PDB entry 7O72 | electron microscopy, 3.40 A resolution | chains 0 and 1 of the 30 polymer chains in the assembly

[Chain 0]
Protein: General transcription and DNA repair factor IIH helicase subunit XPD
Source organism: Saccharomyces cerevisiae S288C
Notes: EC 3.6.4.12
UniProtKB: P06839 (RAD3_YEAST); numbering as in UniProt (aligned over 1-778)
Chain sequence (778 residues; numbered 1 to 778; the number before each row is that of its first residue):
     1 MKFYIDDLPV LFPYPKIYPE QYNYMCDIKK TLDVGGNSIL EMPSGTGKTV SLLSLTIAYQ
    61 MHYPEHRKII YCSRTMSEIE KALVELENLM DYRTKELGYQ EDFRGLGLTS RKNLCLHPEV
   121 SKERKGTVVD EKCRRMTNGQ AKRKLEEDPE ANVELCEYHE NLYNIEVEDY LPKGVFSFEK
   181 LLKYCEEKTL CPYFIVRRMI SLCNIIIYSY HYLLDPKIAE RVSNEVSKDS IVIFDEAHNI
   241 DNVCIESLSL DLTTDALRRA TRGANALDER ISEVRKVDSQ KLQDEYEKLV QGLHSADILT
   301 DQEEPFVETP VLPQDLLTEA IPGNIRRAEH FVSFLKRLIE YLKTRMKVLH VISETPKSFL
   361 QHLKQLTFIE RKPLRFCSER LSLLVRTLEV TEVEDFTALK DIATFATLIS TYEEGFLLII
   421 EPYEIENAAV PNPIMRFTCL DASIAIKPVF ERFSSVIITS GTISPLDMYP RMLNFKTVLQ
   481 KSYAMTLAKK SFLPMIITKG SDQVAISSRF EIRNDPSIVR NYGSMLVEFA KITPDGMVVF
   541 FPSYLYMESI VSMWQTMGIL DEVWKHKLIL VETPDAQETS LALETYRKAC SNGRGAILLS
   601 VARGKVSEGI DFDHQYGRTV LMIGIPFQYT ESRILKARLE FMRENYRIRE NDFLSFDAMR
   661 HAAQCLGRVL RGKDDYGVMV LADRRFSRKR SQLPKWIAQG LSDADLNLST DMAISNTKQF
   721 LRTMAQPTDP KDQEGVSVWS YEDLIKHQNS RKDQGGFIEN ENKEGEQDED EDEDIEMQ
Not modelled in the structure: 753-778
Swiss-Prot annotation at these positions:
  - motif: Asp235 to His238 (DEAH box)
  - binding site (ATP): Met42 to Thr49
  - binding site ([4Fe-4S] cluster): Cys115, Cys133, Cys156, Cys191
  - mutagenesis: Lys48 (K48R/A: Loss of ATPase and DNA helicase activities but not ssDNA-binding or ATP-binding, impaired removal of pyrimidine dimers. Loss of RNA:DNA helicase. Extremely UV-sensitive), Arg111 (R111H: Intermediate level of UV-sensitivity), Cys115 (C115S: Extremely UV-sensitive), Glu236 (E236K: In rad3-1; abnormal sensitivity to UV irradiation, defective excision of damaged DNA bases ...), Gly461 (G461R: In rad3-2; abnormal sensitivity to UV irradiation, defective excision of damaged DNA bases)
Bound ions: 4Fe-4S cluster Fe: Cys115, Cys133, Cys156, Cys191
Residues lining bound ligands: 4Fe-4S cluster (SF4): Arg111, Cys115, Leu116, His117, Val120, Cys133, Met136, Thr137, Cys156, Tyr158, His159, Cys191, Phe194

[Chain 1]
Protein: General transcription and DNA repair factor IIH subunit TFB1
Source organism: Saccharomyces cerevisiae S288C
UniProtKB: P32776 (TFB1_YEAST); residue numbers follow UniProt; this construct covers 1-642
Chain sequence (645 residues; row label = number of the first residue in the row; numbers below 1 keep their minus sign (Gly-2 is residue -2)):
    -2 GGSMSHSGAA IFEKVSGIIA INEDVSPAEL TWRSTDGDKV HTVVLSTIDK LQATPASSEK
    58 MMLRLIGKVD ESKKRKDNEG NEVVPKPQRH MFSFNNRTVM DNIKMTLQQI ISRYKDADIY
   118 EEKRRREESA QHTETPMSSS SVTAGTPTPH LDTPQLNNGA PLINTAKLDD SLSKEKLLTN
   178 LKLQQSLLKG NKVLMKVFQE TVINAGLPPS EFWSTRIPLL RAFALSTSQK VGPYNVLSTI
   238 KPVASSENKV NVNLSREKIL NIFENYPIVK KAYTDNVPKN FKEPEFWARF FSSKLFRKLR
   298 GEKIMQNDRG DVIIDRYLTL DQEFDRKDDD MLLHPVKKII DLDGNIQDDP VVRGNRPDFT
   358 MQPGVDINGN SDGTVDILKG MNRLSEKMIM ALKNEYSRTN LQNKSNITND EEDEDNDERN
   418 ELKIDDLNES YKTNYAIIHL KRNAHEKTTD NDAKSSADSI KNADLKVSNQ QMLQQLSLVM
   478 DNLINKLDLN QVVPNNEVSN KINKRVITAI KINAKQAKHN NVNSALGSFV DNTSQANELE
   538 VKSTLPIDLL ESCRMLHTTC CEFLKHFYIH FQSGEQKQAS TVKKLYNHLK DCIEKLNELF
   598 QDVLNGDGES MSNTCTAYLK PVLNSITLAT HKYDEYFNEY NNNSN
Not modelled in the structure: -2 to 0, 67-82, 122-166, 241-244, 394-412, 447-461, 518-535, 640-642
Construct notes: expression tag (-2 to 0)
Swiss-Prot annotation at these positions:
  - modified residue: Thr150 (Phosphothreonine)

[Interface between chain 0 and chain 1]
Contacting residue pairs - 135 pairs, chain 0 then chain 1:
  Tyr14(0) with Lys420(1); Ile421(1), hydrogen bond (side chain-backbone); Leu424(1), hydrophobic; Asn425(1)
  Pro15(0) with Leu424(1); Glu426(1)
  Lys16(0) with Leu424(1); Asn425(1)
  Ile17(0) with Leu424(1)
  Tyr18(0) with Asp423(1), hydrogen bond; Leu424(1)
  Gly47(0) with Ile421(1)
  Thr75(0) with Asn342(1); Asp345(1)
  Met76(0) with Lys335(1); Asp338(1); Asn342(1), hydrogen bond (backbone-side chain); Asp345(1), hydrogen bond (backbone-side chain)
  Ser77(0) with Lys335(1); Ile336(1); Asn342(1), hydrogen bond (backbone-side chain)
  Glu80(0) with Ile336(1)
  Lys81(0) with Leu419(1)
  Val84(0) with Leu419(1), hydrophobic
  Glu85(0) with Leu419(1)
  Asn88(0) with Arg416(1), hydrogen bond; Lys420(1), hydrogen bond
  Asp91(0) with Arg416(1), salt bridge
  Thr109(0) with Asp345(1), hydrogen bond
  Ser110(0) with Gln344(1), hydrogen bond (side chain-backbone); Asp345(1); Pro347(1)
  Asn113(0) with Lys335(1); Gly341(1); Gln344(1)
  Arg124(0) with Asp340(1), salt bridge
  Gly126(0) with Gln344(1), hydrogen bond (backbone-side chain); Pro347(1)
  Thr127(0) with Pro347(1)
  Asp130(0) with Pro347(1)
  Glu179(0) with Glu415(1)
  Ser209(0) with Asp345(1)
  His211(0) with Asp346(1); Val349(1)
  Tyr212(0) with Asp345(1)
  Asp215(0) with Asp346(1)
  Lys217(0) with Val348(1); Arg350(1)
  Ile218(0) with Asp346(1); Val348(1), hydrophobic
  Glu246(0) with Arg350(1); Gly351(1)
  Ser249(0) with Arg350(1); Gly351(1); Asn352(1), hydrogen bond
  Leu250(0) with Gly351(1); Asn352(1)
  Asp251(0) with Gly351(1); Asn352(1), hydrogen bond; Arg353(1), hydrogen bond (side chain-backbone)
  Thr253(0) with Arg353(1)
  Glu308(0) with Val348(1)
  Lys400(0) with Arg350(1)
  Asp401(0) with Arg350(1)
  Thr404(0) with Arg350(1), hydrogen bond
  Glu424(0) with Arg353(1), salt bridge
  Ile425(0) with Phe356(1), hydrophobic
  Asn427(0) with Asp363(1); Ile364(1)
  Ala428(0) with Ile364(1)
  Ala429(0) with Ile364(1), hydrogen bond (backbone-backbone)
  Ile434(0) with Arg353(1)
  Arg436(0) with Arg353(1)
  Phe437(0) with Asn352(1)
  Thr438(0) with Asn352(1)
  Ser543(0) with Thr357(1); Met358(1)
  Tyr544(0) with Thr357(1), hydrogen bond (backbone-backbone); Met358(1); Leu375(1)
  Leu545(0) with Phe356(1), hydrophobic; Thr357(1), hydrogen bond (backbone-backbone)
  Glu548(0) with Pro360(1); Gly361(1), hydrogen bond (side chain-backbone); Thr371(1); Leu375(1)
  Val551(0) with Leu375(1), hydrophobic
  Ser552(0) with Thr371(1), hydrogen bond
  Gln555(0) with Arg297(1); Gly298(1)
  Leu560(0) with Met378(1), hydrophobic
  Asp561(0) with Ser235(1); Arg297(1), salt bridge
  Trp564(0) with Asn232(1); Met378(1); Met385(1), hydrophobic
  Leu568(0) with Met385(1), hydrophobic; Ile386(1), hydrophobic
  Ile569(0) with Met378(1); Ser382(1), hydrogen bond (backbone-side chain)
  Leu570(0) with Asn379(1); Ser382(1)
  Val571(0) with Met378(1), hydrophobic; Asn379(1)
  Ala576(0) with Asp340(1); Ile343(1), hydrophobic
  Gln577(0) with Leu330(1); Asp340(1)
  Glu578(0) with Lys376(1), salt bridge
  Thr579(0) with Leu339(1)
  Ser580(0) with Leu339(1), hydrogen bond (side chain-backbone); Asp340(1)
  Leu581(0) with Leu329(1); Leu330(1), hydrophobic; Glu383(1)
  Ala582(0) with Asn379(1); Glu383(1)
  Leu583(0) with Leu339(1), hydrophobic
  Glu584(0) with Val333(1); Lys334(1), salt bridge; Ile337(1)
  Thr585(0) with Ser382(1); Glu383(1); Ile386(1)
  Arg587(0) with Ile337(1)
  Lys588(0) with Lys390(1)
  Ala589(0) with Ile386(1), hydrophobic
  Val601(0) with Met358(1), hydrophobic
  Lys605(0) with Leu339(1)
  Ile610(0) with Leu339(1), hydrophobic
  Tyr629(0) with Asp355(1); Phe356(1)
  Ser632(0) with Asp355(1), hydrogen bond
  Arg671(0) with Leu419(1), hydrogen bond (side chain-backbone)
  Asp674(0) with Asp423(1)
Interface residues without a listed pair, chain 0 (100 interface residues in all): Gln21, Val50, Ile79, Leu108, Lys112, Lys125, Leu182, Phe510, Pro542, Thr573, Pro574, Asn592, Arg594, Arg603, Tyr616, Ile634, Gly672, Lys673, Val738
Interface residues without a listed pair, chain 1 (65 interface residues in all): Pro230, Glu299, His331, Gln359, Val362, Val372, Ile374, Leu381, Leu389, Glu418, Ser427

[In short]
100 residues of chain 0 face 65 of chain 1 across their interface, with 23 hydrogen bonds and 6 salt bridges.
Among the polar pairs are Asp91(0)-Arg416(1), Arg124(0)-Asp340(1) and Glu424(0)-Arg353(1). Bound to chain 0:
4Fe-4S cluster.
Chain 0 is General transcription and DNA repair factor IIH helicase subunit XPD and chain 1 is General
transcription and DNA repair factor IIH subunit TFB1, both from Saccharomyces cerevisiae S288C; the structure,
Yeast RNA polymerase II transcription pre-initiation complex with closed promoter DNA, was determined by
electron microscopy, deposited together with 7O4I, 7O4J, 7O4K, 7O4L, 7O73 and 7O75.
